Entry 8BYI (electron microscopy, 4.10 A resolution (low resolution: residue-level contacts below are approximate; hydrogen-bond / salt-bridge calls are withheld)); this record covers chains B and C of the 5 polymer chains in the assembly.

# Chain B (and C)
Name: Acetylcholine receptor
From: Alvinella pompejana
Notes: chain C of this document is another copy of the same molecule, construct and numbering; everything in this record applies to it too
Amino-acid sequence (475 residues; each row starts with the number of its first residue; numbers below 1 keep their minus sign (Met-31 is residue -31)):
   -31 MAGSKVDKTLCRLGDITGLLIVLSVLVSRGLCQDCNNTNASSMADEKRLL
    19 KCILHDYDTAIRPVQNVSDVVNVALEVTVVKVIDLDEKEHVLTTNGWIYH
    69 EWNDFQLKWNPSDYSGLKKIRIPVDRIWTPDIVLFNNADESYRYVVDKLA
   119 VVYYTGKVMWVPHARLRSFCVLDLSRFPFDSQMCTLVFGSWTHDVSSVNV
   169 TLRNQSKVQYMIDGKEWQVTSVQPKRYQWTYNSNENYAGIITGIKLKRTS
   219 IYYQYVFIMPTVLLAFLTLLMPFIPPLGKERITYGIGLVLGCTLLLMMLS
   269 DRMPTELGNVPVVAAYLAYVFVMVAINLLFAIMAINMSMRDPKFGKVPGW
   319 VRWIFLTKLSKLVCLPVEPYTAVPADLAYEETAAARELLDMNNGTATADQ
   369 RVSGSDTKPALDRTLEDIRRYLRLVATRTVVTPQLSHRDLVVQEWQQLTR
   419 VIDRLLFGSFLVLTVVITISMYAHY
Disordered / not traced: -31 to 10, 303-415
Cystine bridges: Cys138-Cys152
Glycans and other covalent adducts: N-acetylglucosamine (NAG) linked to Asn167
Small-molecule neighbours:
  - CPS (3-[(3-cholamidopropyl)dimethylammonio]-1-propanesulfonate), molecule 1: Val48, Lys49, Trp65, Tyr67, Val129, Arg171, Asp181
  - CPS, molecule 2: Phe103, Asn104, Val155, Ser158, Trp159, Trp197, Tyr199, Tyr205
From the paper describing this entry:
  - post-translational modification sites: Asn167
  - binding site for CPS: Val48, Lys49, Trp65, Phe103, Asn104, Val155, Trp159, Arg171, Asp181, Trp197, Tyr199, Tyr205
  - conformationally variable residues (loop rearrangement): Arg171 to Glu184
  - binding site for N-acetylglucosamine: Asn167

# Chain B / chain C interface
Contacting residue pairs (67; chain B residue first):
  Asp13(B) with Val35(C)
  Glu14(B) with Arg30(C)
  Lys15(B) with Asp24(C); Ile29(C)
  Leu18(B) with Ala28(C)
  Lys49(B) with Phe137(C)
  Ile51(B) with Glu57(C)
  Asp52(B) with Glu57(C)
  Asn63(B) with Asn105(C)
  Trp65(B) with Trp159(C)
  Ser83(B) with Val35(C)
  Leu85(B) with Val35(C)
  Lys87(B) with Asp162(C); Glu203(C)
  Arg89(B) with Ala28(C); Thr160(C); His161(C); Asp162(C)
  Pro91(B) with Ala28(C)
  Arg111(B) with Ser109(C)
  Val113(B) with Glu108(C); Ser109(C); Tyr110(C)
  Val114(B) with Val101(C)
  Leu117(B) with Asp99(C); Thr160(C); His161(C)
  Val119(B) with Thr160(C)
  Val129(B) with Trp159(C)
  His131(B) with Trp159(C)
  Arg133(B) with Ala106(C)
  Lys183(B) with Leu275(C)
  Glu184(B) with Thr273(C); Leu275(C)
  Thr217(B) with Leu275(C)
  Ser218(B) with Thr273(C); Glu274(C)
  Ile219(B) with Glu274(C); Leu275(C); Gly276(C); Asn277(C); Val278(C)
  Tyr220(B) with Leu267(C); Met271(C); Pro272(C); Ala282(C)
  Tyr221(B) with Thr273(C)
  Tyr223(B) with Leu264(C)
  Val224(B) with Leu264(C); Ser268(C)
  Pro228(B) with Leu264(C)
  Leu231(B) with Phe289(C)
  Phe234(B) with Leu297(C)
  Leu238(B) with Leu297(C); Ile300(C)
  Ile242(B) with Ile250(C); Ile300(C)
  Glu248(B) with Lys247(C); Ile250(C)
  Tyr252(B) with Ile250(C); Ile254(C); Leu296(C)
  Gly255(B) with Ile254(C); Leu258(C)
  Leu262(B) with Met265(C)
  Leu263(B) with Thr261(C)
  Met266(B) with Met265(C)
Also at the interface, not in a pair above, chain B (49 interface residues in all): Tyr82, Arg94, Leu235, Met239, Phe241, Leu258, Met265
Also at the interface, not in a pair above, chain C (52 interface residues in all): Asp26, Thr27, Val32, Gln74, Phe103, Asp107, Ser165, Tyr199, Val257, Pro279, Met301

# Overview
Chain B and chain C form an interface of 49 and 52 residues respectively. Ligands of chain B: compound CPS.
Covalently linked N-acetylglucosamine: at Asn167(B). The paper reports a binding site for CPS at Val48(B),
Lys49(B) and Trp65(B) among others; a binding site for N-acetylglucosamine at Asn167(B).
Chain B and chain C are both Acetylcholine receptor (Alvinella pompejana); the structure, Alvinella pompejana
nicotinic acetylcholine receptor Alpo4 in complex with CHAPS(Alpo4_CHAPS), was determined by electron
microscopy (same publication as 8BX5, 8BXB, 8BXD, 8BXE and 8BXF).
